Entry 6HUB (X-ray diffraction, 2.90 A resolution); this record covers chains A and B of the 28 polymer chains in the assembly.

Chain A:
Name: Proteasome subunit alpha type-2
Source organism: Saccharomyces cerevisiae (strain ATCC 204508 / S288c)
Notes: EC 3.4.25.1
UniProtKB: P23639 (PSA2_YEAST); numbering as in UniProt (aligned over 1-250)
Amino-acid sequence (250 residues; row label = number of the first residue in the row):
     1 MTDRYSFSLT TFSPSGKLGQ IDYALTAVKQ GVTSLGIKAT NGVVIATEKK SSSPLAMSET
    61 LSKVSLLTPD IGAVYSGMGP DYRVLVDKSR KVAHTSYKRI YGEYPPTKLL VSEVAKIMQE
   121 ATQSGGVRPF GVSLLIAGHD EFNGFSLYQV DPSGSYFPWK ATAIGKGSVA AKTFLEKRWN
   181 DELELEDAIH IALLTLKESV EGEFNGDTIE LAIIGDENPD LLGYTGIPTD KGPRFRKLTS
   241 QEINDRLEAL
Not modelled in the structure: 220-229
UniProt features mapped onto this chain:
  - cross-link: K108 (Glycyl lysine isopeptide (Lys-Gly) (interchain with G-Cter in ubiquitin))

Chain B:
Name: Proteasome subunit alpha type-3
Source organism: Saccharomyces cerevisiae (strain ATCC 204508 / S288c)
Notes: EC 3.4.25.1
UniProtKB: P23638 (PSA3_YEAST); residues 0-257 here correspond to UniProt positions 1-258 (UniProt number = residue number + 1)
Amino-acid sequence (258 residues; each row starts with the number of its first residue; numbering starts at 0):
     0 MGSRRYDSRT TIFSPEGRLY QVEYALESIS HAGTAIGIMA SDGIVLAAER KVTSTLLEQD
    60 TSTEKLYKLN DKIAVAVAGL TADAEILINT ARIHAQNYLK TYNEDIPVEI LVRRLSDIKQ
   120 GYTQHGGLRP FGVSFIYAGY DDRYGYQLYT SNPSGNYTGW KAISVGANTS AAQTLLQMDY
   180 KDDMKVDDAI ELALKTLSKT TDSSALTYDR LEFATIRKGA NDGEVYQKIF KPQEIKDILV
   240 KTGITKKDED EEADEDMK
Not modelled in the structure: 0, 245-257
UniProt features mapped onto this chain:
  - cross-link (Glycyl lysine isopeptide (Lys-Gly)): K99 (interchain with G-Cter in ubiquitin), K198 (interchain with G-Cter in ubiquitin), K230 (interchain with G-Cter in ubiquitin)

How chain A and chain B interact:
Contacting residue pairs (67; chain A residue first):
  R4(A) with S2(B), hydrogen bond (backbone-side chain)
  Y5(A) with S2(B); Y5(B)
  S6(A) with G125(B); L127(B)
  F7(A) with S2(B); Y5(B); D6(B); G126(B)
  S8(A) with G126(B), hydrogen bond (backbone-backbone); L127(B); R128(B), hydrogen bond (side chain-backbone)
  T10(A) with R128(B)
  T11(A) with S7(B); T9(B); Q20(B)
  F12(A) with Q20(B); Y23(B); A24(B), hydrophobic; S27(B); R128(B); P129(B); G131(B)
  S13(A) with Y23(B)
  P14(A) with Y23(B), hydrophobic; E26(B)
  S15(A) with E26(B); H30(B)
  G16(A) with Y23(B); S27(B), hydrogen bond (backbone-side chain)
  L18(A) with L79(B), hydrophobic; R128(B)
  K38(A) with E57(B), salt bridge
  S112(A) with E84(B), hydrogen bond
  K116(A) with I85(B)
  Q119(A) with A81(B); D82(B), hydrogen bond; I85(B); R128(B)
  T122(A) with R128(B), hydrogen bond (backbone-side chain)
  Q123(A) with Y121(B); L127(B); R128(B), hydrogen bond (side chain-backbone); F130(B)
  G125(A) with L127(B)
  Y148(A) with T60(B)
  S153(A) with A81(B)
  G154(A) with A81(B)
  S155(A) with A81(B)
  Y156(A) with E84(B), hydrogen bond
  F157(A) with L56(B), hydrophobic
  P158(A) with L56(B); E57(B), hydrogen bond (backbone-backbone); T60(B); S61(B)
  W159(A) with S53(B); L55(B); L56(B)
  K160(A) with T54(B); L55(B), hydrogen bond (backbone-backbone); L56(B); E57(B)
  A161(A) with L55(B)
  L175(A) with L55(B), hydrophobic
  E176(A) with S53(B); T54(B); L55(B)
Other interface residues (no listed pair), chain A (35 interface residues in all): S124, K172, W179
Other interface residues (no listed pair), chain B (32 interface residues in all): T80

Overview:
The interface between chain A and chain B involves 35 residues on one side and 32 on the other; the contacts
include 11 hydrogen bonds and 1 salt bridge. Polar contacts include K38(A)-E57(B), R4(A)-S2(B) and
S8(A)-R128(B).
Here chain A is Proteasome subunit alpha type-2 and chain B is Proteasome subunit alpha type-3, both from
Saccharomyces cerevisiae (strain ATCC 204508 / S288c). Entry 6HUB (Yeast 20S proteasome with human beta2c
(S171G) in complex with 16) was determined by X-ray diffraction together with 6HTB, 6HTC, 6HTD, 6HTP, 6HTR,
6HUC and 30 further entries from the same study.
